Entry 4XK8 (X-ray diffraction, 2.80 A resolution); this record covers chains B and F of the 16 polymer chains in the assembly.

[Chain B]
Protein: Photosystem I P700 chlorophyll a apoprotein A2
Chain sequence (733 residues; row label = number of the first residue in the row):
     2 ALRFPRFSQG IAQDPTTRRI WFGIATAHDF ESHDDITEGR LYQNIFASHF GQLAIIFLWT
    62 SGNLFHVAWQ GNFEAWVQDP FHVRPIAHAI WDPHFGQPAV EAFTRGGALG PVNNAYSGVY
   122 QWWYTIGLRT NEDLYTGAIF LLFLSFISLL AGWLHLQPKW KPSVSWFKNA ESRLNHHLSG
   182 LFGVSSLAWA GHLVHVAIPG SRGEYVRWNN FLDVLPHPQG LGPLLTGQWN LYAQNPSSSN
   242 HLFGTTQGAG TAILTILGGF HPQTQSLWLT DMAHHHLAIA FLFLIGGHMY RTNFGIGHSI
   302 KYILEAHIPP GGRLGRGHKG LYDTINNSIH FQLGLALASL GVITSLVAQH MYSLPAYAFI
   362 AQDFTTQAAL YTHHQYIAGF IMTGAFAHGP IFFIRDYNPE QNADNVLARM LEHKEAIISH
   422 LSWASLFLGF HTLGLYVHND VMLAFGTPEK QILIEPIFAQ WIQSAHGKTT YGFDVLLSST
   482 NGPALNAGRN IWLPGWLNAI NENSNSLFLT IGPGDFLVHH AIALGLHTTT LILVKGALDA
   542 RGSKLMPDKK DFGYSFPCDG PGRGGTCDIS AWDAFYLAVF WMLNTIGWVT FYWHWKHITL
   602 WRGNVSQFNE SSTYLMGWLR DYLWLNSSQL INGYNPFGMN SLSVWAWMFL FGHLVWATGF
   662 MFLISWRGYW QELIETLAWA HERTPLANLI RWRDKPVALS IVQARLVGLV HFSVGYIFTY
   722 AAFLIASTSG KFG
Bound ions: chlorophyll a Mg (34 sites), coordinated by His-29, His-50, Gln-53, His-67, His-89, Asp-93, His-95, His-156, His-177, His-178, His-193, His-196, His-275, His-276, His-277, His-289 and 18 more; 4Fe-4S cluster Fe: Cys-559, Cys-568 (shared with 2 residues of chain A)
Residues lining bound ligands:
  - beta-carotene (BCR), molecule 1: Leu-54, Ile-57, Phe-58, Trp-60, Gly-181, Leu-182, Val-185, Ser-186, Leu-188
  - beta-carotene (BCR), molecule 2: Phe-58, Thr-61, Leu-65, Trp-123, Trp-124, Ile-127, Leu-129, Gly-138, Phe-141, Leu-142, Leu-145, Trp-209, Leu-213
  - beta-carotene (BCR), molecule 3: Leu-188, Leu-222, Leu-225, Phe-282, Leu-285, Ile-286, His-289, Ile-297
  - beta-carotene (BCR), molecule 4: Phe-332, Gly-335, Leu-336, Ala-339, Val-343, Met-383, Ala-386, Phe-387, Gly-390, Phe-393, Phe-394, Leu-408, Ala-538
  - beta-carotene (BCR), molecule 5: Met-411, Ile-418, Val-535, Leu-539
  - beta-carotene (BCR), molecule 6: Phe-431, Leu-434, Gly-435, Val-438
  - beta-carotene (BCR), molecule 7: Trp-648, Met-649, Phe-652, Trp-671, Leu-674, Ile-675, Leu-678, Phe-719
  - beta-carotene (BCR), molecule 8: Thr-685, Pro-686, Leu-687, Ala-688
  - chlorophyll a (CLA), molecule 1: Phe-5, Arg-7, Phe-8, Gly-24, Ile-25, Ala-28, His-29, Phe-31, His-34, Ser-49, Gly-52, Gln-53, Ile-56
  - chlorophyll a (CLA), molecule 2: Thr-18, Ile-21, Trp-22, Ile-675, Leu-678, Ala-679, His-682, Ile-691, Arg-692, Trp-693, Arg-694, Asp-695, Pro-697, Val-698
  - chlorophyll a (CLA), molecule 3: Trp-22, Phe-652, Leu-655, Val-656, Thr-659, Met-662, Phe-663, Leu-700, Val-708, Val-711, His-712
  - chlorophyll a (CLA), molecule 4: Ile-25, Ala-26, Thr-27, Ala-28, His-29, Asp-30, His-331, Leu-334, Leu-338, Phe-381, Ile-382, Thr-384, Gly-385, Ala-388, His-389, Ile-392, Arg-396, Tyr-555, Trp-573, Phe-576, Phe-652, Leu-707, Val-711, Val-715, Phe-719
  - chlorophyll a (CLA), molecule 5: His-29, Phe-31, Tyr-43, Ile-46, Ser-49, His-50, Gln-53, Leu-54, Ile-57, Arg-174, His-178, Leu-182, Phe-183, Ile-330, His-331, Gln-333, Leu-334, Ala-337, Leu-338, Leu-341, His-389
  - chlorophyll a (CLA), molecule 6: His-29, Gln-53, Ile-56, Ile-57, Trp-60, Leu-338, Leu-341, Ile-378, Phe-381, Ile-382
  - chlorophyll a (CLA), molecule 7: Phe-47, Phe-51, Ile-148, Leu-151, Ala-152, Leu-155, His-156, Lys-160, Trp-161, Pro-163, Trp-167
  - chlorophyll a (CLA), molecule 8: Phe-47, His-50, Phe-51, Leu-54, Trp-123, Trp-167, Phe-168, Asn-170, Ser-173, Arg-174, His-177, His-178, Leu-182, Phe-183, Ile-344, Tyr-358
  - chlorophyll a (CLA), molecule 9: Ile-56, Trp-60, Asn-64, His-67, Val-68, Ala-88, His-89, Asn-114, Asn-115, Ala-116, Tyr-117, Ser-118, Val-120, Val-645, Trp-646, Met-649, Phe-719
  - chlorophyll a (CLA), molecule 10: Ile-57, Phe-58, Trp-60, Thr-61, Ser-118, Gly-119, Trp-123, Val-185, Ser-186, Ala-189, Leu-341, Ile-344, Thr-345, Val-348, Met-352, Tyr-358, Ile-361, Leu-371, His-374, His-375, Ile-378, Ile-382
  - chlorophyll a (CLA), molecule 11: Phe-58, Ile-127, Gly-128, Leu-129, Asp-134, Thr-137, Gly-138, Phe-141, Leu-145, Ile-148, Ser-149, Ser-186, Ala-189, Trp-190, Gly-192, His-193, His-196, Val-197, Val-207, Arg-208, Trp-209, Phe-212
  - chlorophyll a (CLA), molecule 12: Leu-59, Trp-60, Ser-62, Gly-63, Phe-66, His-67, Trp-70, Gln-71, His-89, Ala-90, Ile-91, Trp-92
  - chlorophyll a (CLA), molecule 13: Trp-60, Asn-64, Tyr-117, Ser-118, Val-120, Ala-370, Leu-371, Thr-373, His-374, Tyr-377, Ile-378, Phe-381, Met-649, Ile-718, Phe-719, Ala-722, Leu-725, Ile-726
  - chlorophyll a (CLA), molecule 14: His-89, Ala-90, Ile-91, Trp-92, Asp-93, Pro-94, His-95, Phe-96, Phe-104, Asn-114, Ser-644, Val-645, Trp-648
  - chlorophyll a (CLA), molecule 15: Trp-123, Thr-126, Ile-127, Leu-182, Phe-183, Ser-186, Ser-187, Trp-190, Leu-194, Leu-268, Leu-270, Met-273, His-276, His-277, Ile-280, Phe-284, Ile-344, Leu-347, Val-348, His-351, Met-352, Ala-357, Tyr-358
  - chlorophyll a (CLA), molecule 16: Trp-167, Asn-170, Ser-173, His-177, Thr-293, Asn-294, Phe-295
  - chlorophyll a (CLA), molecule 17: Ala-171, Arg-174, Leu-175, His-178, Leu-179, Phe-183, Ile-280, Leu-283, Phe-284, Ile-301, Leu-305, Tyr-323, Ile-326, Asn-327, Leu-336, Ala-337, Ser-340, Ile-344
  - chlorophyll a (CLA), molecule 18: Leu-175, Leu-179, Phe-183, Leu-283, Phe-284, Gly-287, Met-290, Tyr-291, Ile-301, Ile-304, Leu-305
  - chlorophyll a (CLA), molecule 19: Asn-176, His-177, Ser-180, Gly-181, Val-185, Leu-285, His-289, Tyr-291, Arg-292, Thr-293, Phe-295, Ile-297
  - chlorophyll a (CLA), molecule 20: Leu-188, Ala-189, Ala-191, Gly-192, Val-195, His-196, Phe-212, Leu-213, Val-215, Leu-216, Pro-217, His-218, Gly-221, Leu-222, Tyr-233, Ile-254, Leu-255, Leu-278
  - chlorophyll a (CLA), molecule 21: Leu-225, Trp-230, Asn-231, Tyr-233, Ala-234, Leu-255, Thr-256, Ile-257, His-275, Leu-278, Ala-279, Phe-282, Ile-286, Ile-492, Trp-493
  - chlorophyll a (CLA), molecule 22: Thr-256, Ile-257, Gly-259, Gly-260, Leu-268, Asp-272, Met-273, His-275, His-276, Ala-279, Ile-280, Leu-283, His-351, Leu-355, Trp-493, Trp-497
  - chlorophyll a (CLA), molecule 23: Ile-286, Gly-287, His-289, Met-290, Ile-297, Gly-298, His-299
  - chlorophyll a (CLA), molecule 24: Met-290, His-299, Tyr-303, Ile-304, Ala-307, His-308
  - chlorophyll a (CLA), molecule 25: Ile-304, Leu-305, His-308, Leu-315, His-319, Leu-322, Ile-326, Phe-332, Val-407, Leu-408, Met-411
  - chlorophyll a (CLA), molecule 26: Ala-307, His-308, Ile-309, Pro-310, Pro-311, Arg-314, Leu-315
  - chlorophyll a (CLA), molecule 27: Arg-314, Leu-315, Val-407, Arg-410, Met-411, Glu-413, His-414, Ala-417, His-421
  - chlorophyll a (CLA), molecule 28: Leu-336, Ala-339, Ser-340, Val-343, Leu-347, Gln-350, His-351, Tyr-353, Ser-354, Leu-355, Leu-508, Phe-509
  - chlorophyll a (CLA), molecule 29: Val-343, Ser-346, Leu-347, Gln-350, Gln-376, Gly-380, Met-383, Phe-387, Leu-527, Thr-530, Thr-531, Leu-534, Met-583, Thr-586, Ile-587
  - chlorophyll a (CLA), molecule 30: Gln-350, Tyr-353, Tyr-372, Gln-376, Phe-459, Ala-460, Ile-463, Gln-464, Phe-509, Leu-510, Ile-512, His-520, Ile-523, Leu-527, Val-590, Tyr-593, Trp-594, Lys-597
  - chlorophyll a (CLA), molecule 31: Ala-417, His-421, Trp-424
  - chlorophyll a (CLA), molecule 32: Ile-418, His-421, Leu-422, Trp-424, Ala-425, Ala-524, Leu-527, His-528, Thr-531
  - chlorophyll a (CLA), molecule 33: Ser-420, His-421, Ser-423, Trp-424, Leu-427
  - chlorophyll a (CLA), molecule 34: Ser-423, Ser-426, Leu-427, Gly-430, Phe-431, Leu-434, Leu-525, Thr-529, Leu-532, Ile-533, Leu-578, Phe-581, Trp-582
  - chlorophyll a (CLA), molecule 35: Trp-424, Leu-427, Phe-428, Phe-431, His-432
  - chlorophyll a (CLA), molecule 36: Trp-424, Phe-428, Leu-429, Ile-455, Glu-456, Pro-457, Ile-458, Phe-459, Ala-460, Asp-516, Phe-517, His-520, His-521, Ala-524, His-528
  - chlorophyll a (CLA), molecule 37: Phe-431, Gly-435, Leu-436, Val-438, His-439, Val-442, Met-443, Phe-446, Lys-451
  - chlorophyll a (CLA), molecule 38: Thr-433, Leu-434, Tyr-437, Val-519, Ala-522, Leu-525, Asn-585, Trp-589, Phe-592, Leu-616, Trp-619, Leu-624, Ser-628, Ile-632, Phe-650, His-654, Trp-657, Phe-713, Tyr-717, Thr-720, Tyr-721, Phe-724
  - chlorophyll a (CLA), molecule 39: Leu-434, Val-438, Asp-441, Leu-525, Phe-581, Trp-582, Asn-585, Trp-589, Leu-616, Leu-620, Trp-657, Phe-713, Tyr-717
  - chlorophyll a (CLA), molecule 40: Ile-458, Phe-459, Trp-462
  - chlorophyll a (CLA), molecule 41: Trp-462, Ile-463, Ala-466, His-467, Leu-477, Leu-478, Ala-485, Trp-493, Leu-494, Trp-497, Phe-509
  - chlorophyll a (CLA), molecule 42: Leu-477, Pro-484, Ala-485, Ala-488, Gly-489, Ile-492, Trp-493
  - chlorophyll a (CLA), molecule 43: Leu-620, Leu-624, Trp-625, Trp-657
  - chlorophyll a (CLA), molecule 44: Trp-648, Leu-651, Phe-652, His-654, Leu-655, Trp-657, Ala-658, Phe-661
  - chlorophyll a (CLA), molecule 45: Leu-655, Ala-658, Thr-659, Phe-661, Met-662, Ile-665, Ser-666, Tyr-670, Trp-671, Leu-674
  - chlorophyll a (CLA), molecule 46: Leu-678, Ala-681, His-682, Thr-685, Ala-688, Ile-691
  - chlorophyll a (CLA), molecule 47: Trp-680, Ala-681, Arg-684, Thr-685, Pro-686
  - chlorophyll a (CLA), molecule 48: Thr-685, Pro-686, Leu-687, Ala-688, Leu-690
  - phylloquinone (PQN): Trp-22, Met-662, Phe-663, Ser-666, Trp-667, Arg-668, Trp-671, Ile-675, Val-698, Ala-699, Leu-700, Ser-701, Ala-705
  - 4Fe-4S cluster (SF4): Cys-559, Gly-561, Pro-562, Cys-568, Trp-667, Ile-702, Arg-706

[Chain F]
Protein: Photosystem I reaction center subunit III, chloroplastic
Chain sequence (151 residues; row label = number of the first residue in the row):
    77 DISGLTPCKE SKQFAKREKQ ALKKLQASLK LYADDSAPAL AIKATMEKTK KRFDNYGKYG
   137 LLCGSDGLPH LIVSGDQRHW GEFITPGILF LYIAGWIGWV GRSYLIAIRD EKKPTQKEII
   197 IDVPLASRLL FRGFSWPVAA YRELLNGELV D
Disulfides: Cys-84/Cys-139
Bound ions: chlorophyll a Mg near Ser-150 (its only coordinating residue here)
Residues lining bound ligands:
  - beta-carotene (BCR), molecule 1: Val-149, Ser-150, Gly-151, Phe-159, Ile-160, Gly-171, Gly-174, Trp-175, Arg-178, Trp-212, Ala-216, Leu-225
  - beta-carotene (BCR), molecule 2: Pro-162, Leu-165, Phe-166, Ile-169, Ile-173
  - chlorophyll a (CLA), molecule 1: Tyr-132, Leu-165, Ile-169
  - chlorophyll a (CLA), molecule 2: Val-149, Phe-159, Ile-160, Gly-163, Ile-164, Leu-167
  - chlorophyll a (CLA), molecule 3: Ser-150, Gly-151, Asp-152, Gln-153, Trp-156
  - chlorophyll a (CLA), molecule 4: Phe-159, Pro-162, Gly-163, Phe-166, Leu-167, Ala-170, Ile-173, Gly-174, Trp-212
  - chlorophyll a (CLA), molecule 5: Ile-169, Trp-172, Ile-173, Val-176, Leu-206, Phe-207
  - chlorophyll a (CLA), molecule 6: Gly-174, Val-176, Gly-177, Tyr-180, Ile-197, Ala-202
  - chlorophyll a (CLA), molecule 7: Tyr-180, Leu-181, Lys-193, Glu-194, Ile-195, Ile-197, Val-199, Ala-202, Leu-206

[Interface between chain B and chain F]
Residue-residue contacts (30; chain B residue first):
  Thr-448(B) / Arg-128(F)
  Pro-449(B) / Arg-93(F)
  Pro-449(B) / Leu-144(F)
  Glu-450(B) / Arg-128(F)  salt bridge
  Glu-450(B) / Phe-129(F)
  Glu-450(B) / Tyr-132(F)
  Glu-450(B) / Leu-144(F)
  Glu-450(B) / Pro-145(F)
  Lys-451(B) / Arg-128(F)
  Lys-451(B) / Tyr-132(F)
  Gln-452(B) / Leu-144(F)
  Ile-453(B) / Leu-147(F)  hydrophobic
  Leu-454(B) / Pro-145(F)
  Leu-454(B) / His-146(F)
  Leu-454(B) / Leu-147(F)  hydrogen bond (backbone-backbone)
  Ile-455(B) / Val-149(F)  hydrophobic
  Glu-456(B) / Ser-79(F)
  Glu-456(B) / Leu-81(F)
  Glu-456(B) / His-146(F)
  Glu-456(B) / Leu-147(F)  hydrogen bond (backbone-backbone)
  Ile-458(B) / Ser-79(F)
  Ile-458(B) / Ile-148(F)  hydrophobic
  Ile-458(B) / Ser-150(F)
  Gln-461(B) / Ser-79(F)  hydrogen bond
  Tyr-472(B) / Ser-79(F)
  Tyr-472(B) / Gly-80(F)  hydrogen bond (backbone-backbone)
  Phe-474(B) / Ser-79(F)
  Pro-514(B) / His-146(F)
  Glu-611(B) / Arg-93(F)  salt bridge
  Glu-611(B) / Asp-142(F)
Also at the interface, not in a pair above, chain B (17 interface residues in all): Phe-459, Thr-471
Also at the interface, not in a pair above, chain F (17 interface residues in all): Asp-77, Ile-78

[In short]
The chain B/chain F interface involves 17 residues from each chain; the contacts include 4 hydrogen bonds and
2 salt bridges. Polar contacts include Glu-450(B)/Arg-128(F), Glu-611(B)/Arg-93(F) and Gln-461(B)/Ser-79(F). 5
chlorophyll a molecules are bound between chain B and chain F.
Chain B is Photosystem I P700 chlorophyll a apoprotein A2 and chain F is Photosystem I reaction center subunit
III, chloroplastic; the structure, Crystal structure of plant photosystem I-LHCI super-complex at 2.8 angstrom
resolution, was determined by X-ray diffraction.
